Entry 8ZL9 (electron microscopy, 4.36 A resolution (low resolution: residue-level contacts below are approximate; hydrogen-bond / salt-bridge calls are withheld)); this record covers chains A and D of the 5 polymer chains in the assembly.

Chain A:
Molecule: G6 Heavy chain
Organism: Sus scrofa
Sequence (122 residues; each row starts with the number of its first residue):
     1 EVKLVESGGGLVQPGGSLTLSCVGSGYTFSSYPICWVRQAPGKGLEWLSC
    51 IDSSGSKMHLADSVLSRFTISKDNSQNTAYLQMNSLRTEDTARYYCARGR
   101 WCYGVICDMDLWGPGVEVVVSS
Disulfides: Cys22-Cys96, Cys35-Cys50, Cys102-Cys107

Chain D:
Molecule: B646L
Organism: African swine fever virus
UniProt: Q5IZK2 (Q5IZK2_ASF); residue numbers follow UniProt; this construct covers 1-646
Sequence (693 residues; numbered -46 to 646; the number before each row is that of its first residue; numbers below 1 keep their minus sign (Met-46 is residue -46)):
   -46 MHHHHHHHHHHGSDYKDHDGDYKDHDIDYKDDDDKELENLYFQGAGSMAS
     4 GGAFCLIANDGKADKIILAQDLLNSRISNIKNVNKSYGKPDPEPTLSQIE
    54 ETHLVHFNAHFKPYVPVGFEYNKVRPHTGTPTLGNKLTFGIPQYGDFFHD
   104 MVGHHILGACHSSWQDAPIQGTSQMGAHGQLQTFPRNGYDWDNQTPLEGA
   154 VYTLVDPFGRPIVPGTKNAYRNLVYYCEYPGERLYENVRFDVNGNSLDEY
   204 SSDVTTLVRKFCIPGDKMTGYKHLVGQEVSVEGTSGPLLCNIHDLHKPHQ
   254 SKPILTDENDTQRTCSHTNPKFLSQHFPENSHNIQTAGKQDITPITDATY
   304 LDIRRNVHYSCNGPQTPKYYQPPLALWIKLRFWFNENVNLAIPSVSIPFG
   354 ERFITIKLASQKDLVNEFPGLFVRQSRFIAGRPSRRNIRFKPWFIPGVIN
   404 EISLTNNELYINNLFVTPEIHNLFVKRVRFSLIRVHKTQVTHTNNNHHDE
   454 KLMSALKWPIEYMFIGLKPTWNISDQNPHQHRDWHKFGHVVNAIMQPTHH
   504 AEISFQDRDTALPDACSSISDISPVTYPITLPIIKNISVTAHGINLIDKF
   554 PSKFCSSYIPFHYGGNAIKTPDDPGAMMITFALKPREEYQPSGHINVSRA
   604 REFYISWDTDYVGSITTADLVVSASAINFLLLQNGSAVLRYST
Disordered / not traced: -46 to 107, 184-228, 249-302, 329-363, 405-479, 483-494, 531-646
Construct notes: expression tag (-46 to 0)

Interface between chain A and chain D:
Contacting residue pairs (17):
  Ser30(A) with Pro164(D)
  Ser31(A) with Pro164(D)
  Ser54(A) with Thr156(D); Pro164(D)
  Ser56(A) with Val154(D); Tyr155(D); Thr156(D)
  Lys57(A) with Asn140(D); Gly152(D); Val154(D); Ser379(D)
  Met58(A) with Asn140(D)
  His59(A) with Asn140(D)
  Cys102(A) with Ile506(D)
  Tyr103(A) with Ile506(D)
  Val105(A) with Ile506(D); Phe508(D)
Other interface residues (no listed pair), chain A (12 interface residues in all): Asn74, Gly104
Other interface residues (no listed pair), chain D (10 interface residues in all): Ala504

Overview:
12 residues of chain A and 10 residues of chain D are in contact.
Here chain A is G6 Heavy chain (Sus scrofa) and chain D is B646L (African swine fever virus). Entry 8ZL9 (ASFV
p72 in complex with Fab G6) was determined by electron microscopy together with 8Y3O, 8Y3P, 8Y3Q and 8Y3R from
the same study.
